7IAJ - chains A and B; structure by X-ray diffraction, 2.20 A resolution.

== Chain A ==
Protein: Serine protease subunit NS2B
Source organism: Zika virus
Reference sequence: Q32ZE1 (POLG_ZIKV); residues 46-89 here correspond to UniProt positions 1414-1457 (UniProt number = residue number + 1368)
Chain sequence (46 residues; numbered 44 to 89; the number before each row is that of its first residue):
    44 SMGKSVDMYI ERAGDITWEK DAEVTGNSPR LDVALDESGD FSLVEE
Unresolved in the structure: 44-49, 89
Differences from the reference sequence: expression tag (44-45)
Residues lining bound ligands: A1B82 (6-chloro-N-(2,3-dihydro-1H-isoindol-5-yl)-1H-pyrrolo[2,3-b]pyridine-4-carboxamide): Ser81, Gly82, Asp83

== Chain B ==
Protein: Serine protease NS3
Source organism: Zika virus
Notes: EC 3.4.21.91, 3.6.1.15, 3.6.4.13
Reference sequence: Q32ZE1 (POLG_ZIKV); residues 11-177 here correspond to UniProt positions 1509-1675 (UniProt number = residue number + 1498)
Chain sequence (168 residues; numbered 10 to 177; the number before each row is that of its first residue):
    10 MKEVKKGETT DGVYRVMTRR LLGSTQVGVG VMQEGVFHTM WHVTKGAALR SGEGRLDPYW
    70 GDVKQDLVSY CGPWKLDAAW DGLSEVQLLA VPPGERAKNI QTLPGIFKTK DGDIGAVALD
   130 YPAGTSGSPI LDKCGRVIGL YGNGVVIKNG SYVSAITQGK REEETPVE
Unresolved in the structure: 10-17, 172-177
Differences from the reference sequence: initiating methionine (10); conflict Lys107 (Arg1605 in Q32ZE1)
Residues lining bound ligands: A1B82 (6-chloro-N-(2,3-dihydro-1H-isoindol-5-yl)-1H-pyrrolo[2,3-b]pyridine-4-carboxamide): His51, Asp75, Tyr130, Pro131, Ala132, Ser135, Tyr150, Gly151, Asn152, Tyr161
Swiss-Prot annotation at these positions:
  - active site (Charge relay system): His51, Asp75, Ser135

== Interface between chain A and chain B ==
Residue-residue contacts - 96 pairs, chain A then chain B:
  Asp50(A) - Ala57(B)
  Met51(A) - Met26(B)
  Met51(A) - Val36(B)  hydrophobic
  Met51(A) - Val52(B)
  Met51(A) - Thr53(B)
  Met51(A) - Leu58(B)
  Met51(A) - Arg59(B)  hydrogen bond (backbone-backbone)
  Tyr52(A) - Arg24(B)
  Tyr52(A) - Val25(B)
  Tyr52(A) - Met26(B)  hydrogen bond (backbone-backbone)
  Tyr52(A) - Arg28(B)  hydrogen bond
  Tyr52(A) - Ser33(B)  hydrogen bond
  Tyr52(A) - Arg59(B)
  Ile53(A) - Tyr23(B)  hydrophobic
  Ile53(A) - Arg24(B)
  Ile53(A) - Met41(B)  hydrophobic
  Ile53(A) - Phe46(B)  hydrophobic
  Ile53(A) - Arg59(B)  hydrogen bond (backbone-backbone)
  Ile53(A) - Ser60(B)
  Ile53(A) - Leu65(B)  hydrophobic
  Glu54(A) - Tyr23(B)
  Glu54(A) - Arg24(B)  hydrogen bond (backbone-backbone)
  Arg55(A) - Thr19(B)
  Arg55(A) - Asp20(B)  hydrogen bond (side chain-backbone)
  Arg55(A) - Gly21(B)
  Arg55(A) - Val22(B)
  Arg55(A) - Tyr23(B)
  Ala56(A) - Val22(B)  hydrogen bond (backbone-backbone)
  Ala56(A) - Val100(B)  hydrophobic
  Ala56(A) - Ala106(B)
  Gly57(A) - Gly21(B)
  Gly57(A) - Val22(B)  hydrogen bond (backbone-backbone)
  Asp58(A) - Leu98(B)
  Ile59(A) - Gly21(B)
  Ile59(A) - Val22(B)
  Ile59(A) - Val40(B)  hydrophobic
  Ile59(A) - Leu98(B)  hydrophobic
  Ile59(A) - Leu140(B)  hydrophobic
  Ile59(A) - Gly144(B)
  Ile59(A) - Val146(B)  hydrophobic
  Thr60(A) - Asn108(B)  hydrogen bond (backbone-side chain)
  Thr60(A) - Leu140(B)
  Trp61(A) - Glu94(B)
  Trp61(A) - Val95(B)
  Trp61(A) - Gln96(B)
  Trp61(A) - Gln110(B)
  Trp61(A) - Leu140(B)
  Trp61(A) - Asp141(B)
  Trp61(A) - Lys142(B)
  Trp61(A) - Gly144(B)
  Glu62(A) - Gln96(B)  hydrogen bond (backbone-side chain)
  Glu62(A) - Asn108(B)
  Ala65(A) - Gln96(B)
  Ala65(A) - Asn108(B)
  Glu66(A) - Ile109(B)
  Glu66(A) - Gln110(B)  hydrogen bond (backbone-backbone)
  Val67(A) - Glu94(B)
  Val67(A) - Gln110(B)
  Thr68(A) - Ile109(B)
  Thr68(A) - Gln110(B)  hydrogen bond (backbone-backbone)
  Thr68(A) - Thr111(B)  hydrogen bond (backbone-side chain)
  Thr68(A) - Leu128(B)
  Gly69(A) - Thr111(B)
  Asn70(A) - Leu112(B)
  Asn70(A) - Ala127(B)
  Ser71(A) - Leu112(B)  hydrogen bond (side chain-backbone)
  Ser71(A) - Pro113(B)
  Ser71(A) - Gly114(B)
  Pro72(A) - Gly114(B)
  Pro72(A) - Ile115(B)  hydrogen bond (backbone-backbone)
  Pro72(A) - Ala127(B)
  Arg73(A) - Ile115(B)
  Arg73(A) - Lys117(B)
  Leu74(A) - Ile115(B)  hydrogen bond (backbone-backbone)
  Leu74(A) - Phe116(B)
  Leu74(A) - Lys117(B)  hydrogen bond (backbone-backbone)
  Asp75(A) - Lys117(B)
  Val76(A) - Phe116(B)  hydrophobic
  Val76(A) - Lys117(B)  hydrogen bond (backbone-backbone)
  Val76(A) - Thr118(B)
  Leu78(A) - Lys73(B)
  Asp79(A) - Lys73(B)
  Glu80(A) - Val72(B)
  Glu80(A) - Lys73(B)
  Ser81(A) - Val72(B)
  Gly82(A) - Val72(B)
  Gly82(A) - Lys73(B)
  Gly82(A) - Asn152(B)  hydrogen bond (backbone-side chain)
  Phe84(A) - Phe116(B)  hydrophobic
  Phe84(A) - Asn152(B)
  Phe84(A) - Gly153(B)
  Phe84(A) - Val154(B)
  Phe84(A) - Ala164(B)  hydrophobic
  Ser85(A) - Val154(B)
  Leu86(A) - Val154(B)
  Leu86(A) - Val155(B)
Other interface residues (no listed pair), chain B (57 interface residues in all): Thr27, Ile123, Pro138, Ile156, Val162

== Overview ==
33 residues of chain A and 57 residues of chain B are in contact, with 20 hydrogen bonds. Among the polar
pairs are Tyr52(A)-Arg28(B), Tyr52(A)-Ser33(B) and Arg55(A)-Asp20(B). Compound A1B82 is bound between chain A
and chain B. UniProt lists 3 active-site residues on chain B.
Here chain A is Serine protease subunit NS2B and chain B is Serine protease NS3, both from Zika virus. Entry
7IAJ (Group deposition of ZIKV NS2B-NS3 protease in complex with inhibitors from ASAP Discovery Consortium --
Crystal ...) was determined by X-ray diffraction.
